3EUB - chains A and B of the 6 polymer chains in the assembly; structure by X-ray diffraction, 2.60 A resolution.

Chain A:
Name: Xanthine dehydrogenase/oxidase
From: Bos taurus
Notes: EC 1.17.1.4, 1.17.3.2; fragment: 2Fe-2S ferredoxin-type domain, residues 1-165
UniProtKB: P80457 (XDH_BOVIN); residue numbers follow UniProt; this construct covers 1-165
Chain sequence (165 residues; numbered 1 to 165; the number before each row is that of its first residue):
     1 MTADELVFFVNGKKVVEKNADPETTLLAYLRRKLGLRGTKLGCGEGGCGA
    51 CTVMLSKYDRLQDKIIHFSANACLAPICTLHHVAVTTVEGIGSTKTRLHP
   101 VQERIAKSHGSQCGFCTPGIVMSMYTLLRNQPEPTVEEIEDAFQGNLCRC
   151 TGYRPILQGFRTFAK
Unresolved in the structure: 1-3
Ion coordination: 2Fe-2S cluster Fe site 1: C43, C48, C51, C73; 2Fe-2S cluster Fe site 2: C113, C116, C148, C150
Ligand contacts:
  - FAD (flavin-adenine dinucleotide): E45, G46, G47, L74
  - 2Fe-2S cluster (FES), molecule 1: K40, L41, G42, C43, G44, G46, G47, C48, G49, C51, N71, C73
  - 2Fe-2S cluster (FES), molecule 2: S111, Q112, C113, G114, F115, C116, C148, R149, C150, T151
  - MTE (phosphonic acidmono-(2-amino-5,6-dimercapto-4-oxo-3,7,8a,9,10,10a-hexahydro-4H-8-oxa-1,3,9,10-tetraaza-anthracen-7-ylmethyl)ester): Q112, C113, C150
UniProt features mapped onto this chain:
  - binding site ([2Fe-2S] cluster): C43, C48, C51, C73, C113, C116, C148, C150

Chain B:
Name: Xanthine dehydrogenase/oxidase
From: Bos taurus
Notes: EC 1.17.1.4, 1.17.3.2; fragment: AD-binding PCMH-type domain, residues 224-528
UniProtKB: P80457 (XDH_BOVIN); residues 224-528 here = UniProt positions 224-528
Chain sequence (305 residues; each row starts with the number of its first residue):
   224 PKQLRFEGERVTWIQASTLKELLDLKAQHPEAKLVVGNTEIGIEMKFKNQ
   274 LFPMIICPAWIPELNAVEHGPEGISFGAACALSSVEKTLLEAVAKLPTQK
   324 TEVFRGVLEQLRWFAGKQVKSVASLGGNIITASPISDLNPVFMASGTKLT
   374 IVSRGTRRTVPMDHTFFPSYRKTLLGPEEILLSIEIPYSREDEFFSAFKQ
   424 ASRREDDIAKVTCGMRVLFQPGSMQVKELALCYGGMADRTISALKTTQKQ
   474 LSKFWNEKLLQDVCAGLAEELSLSPDAPGGMIEFRRTLTLSFFFKFYLTV
   524 LKKLG
Unresolved in the structure: 528
Ligand contacts: FAD (flavin-adenine dinucleotide): K256, L257, V258, V259, G260, N261, T262, E263, I264, L287, A301, L305, F337, A338, V342, V345, A346, S347, G350, N351, I353, T354, I358, S359, D360, L361, L398, I403, L404, R426
UniProt features mapped onto this chain:
  - binding site (FAD): L257 to I264, F337, S347 to N351, D360, L404, K422
  - mutagenesis: R335 (R335A: Promotes conversion to the oxidase form that utilizes molecular oxygen as electron acceptor. Interferes with normal conversion to the dehydrogenase form by reducing agents), W336 (W336A: Promotes conversion to the oxidase form that utilizes molecular oxygen as electron acceptor. Interferes with normal conversion to the dehydrogenase form by reducing agents), R427 (R427Q: Promotes conversion to the oxidase form that utilizes molecular oxygen as electron acceptor. Interferes with normal conversion to the dehydrogenase form by reducing agents)

How chain A and chain B interact:
Contacting residue pairs (50; chain A residue first):
  D4(A) - K225(B)  salt bridge
  D4(A) - L227(B)
  D4(A) - R228(B)  hydrogen bond (side chain-backbone)
  D4(A) - F229(B)
  E5(A) - F229(B)
  L6(A) - F229(B)
  A20(A) - F229(B)
  A20(A) - E230(B)
  D21(A) - G231(B)
  D21(A) - E232(B)  hydrogen bond (side chain-backbone)
  P22(A) - G231(B)
  P22(A) - V234(B)
  P22(A) - W236(B)  hydrophobic
  E23(A) - R233(B)  salt bridge
  E23(A) - V234(B)
  C43(A) - F270(B)
  G44(A) - F270(B)
  E45(A) - I266(B)
  E45(A) - F270(B)
  G46(A) - V342(B)
  G49(A) - Q341(B)
  T52(A) - Q341(B)  hydrogen bond
  F68(A) - S344(B)
  F68(A) - V345(B)  hydrophobic
  S69(A) - K340(B)
  S69(A) - Q341(B)
  S69(A) - S344(B)
  A70(A) - Q341(B)
  N71(A) - Q341(B)
  N71(A) - V342(B)
  L74(A) - N261(B)  hydrogen bond (backbone-side chain)
  L74(A) - T262(B)
  L74(A) - I266(B)  hydrophobic
  P76(A) - N261(B)
  C78(A) - F229(B)  hydrophobic
  C78(A) - W236(B)
  C78(A) - Q238(B)
  T79(A) - W236(B)
  T79(A) - V259(B)
  H81(A) - L227(B)
  H81(A) - W283(B)
  S123(A) - Q341(B)  hydrogen bond
  D141(A) - K340(B)
  A142(A) - K340(B)
  Q144(A) - R335(B)  hydrogen bond (side chain-backbone)
  Q144(A) - W336(B)
  Q144(A) - A338(B)
  G145(A) - G339(B)
  G145(A) - Q341(B)  hydrogen bond (backbone-side chain)
  N146(A) - Q341(B)
Also at the interface, not in a pair above, chain A (29 interface residues in all): L61
Also at the interface, not in a pair above, chain B (35 interface residues in all): Q226, T235, G260, G265, M268, C280, N288, F337, K343

Summary:
Chain A and chain B form an interface of 29 and 35 residues respectively; the contacts include 7 hydrogen
bonds and 2 salt bridges. Polar pairs include D4(A)-K225(B), E23(A)-R233(B) and D4(A)-R228(B). Flavin-adenine
dinucleotide is bound between chain A and chain B.
Here chain A is Xanthine dehydrogenase/oxidase and chain B is Xanthine dehydrogenase/oxidase, both from Bos
taurus. Entry 3EUB (Crystal Structure of Desulfo-Xanthine Oxidase with Xanthine) was determined by X-ray
diffraction (same publication as 3ETR).
